8R03 - chains A and G of the 14 polymer chains in the assembly; structure by X-ray diffraction, 2.00 A resolution.

Chain A (and G):
Protein: ATP-dependent Clp protease proteolytic subunit
Source organism: Staphylococcus aureus
Notes: EC 3.4.21.92; chain G of this document is another copy of the same molecule, construct and numbering; everything in this record applies to it too
Reference sequence: Q2G036 (CLPP_STAA8); numbering as in UniProt (aligned over 2-195)
Amino-acid sequence (196 residues; each row starts with the number of its first residue; numbering starts at 0):
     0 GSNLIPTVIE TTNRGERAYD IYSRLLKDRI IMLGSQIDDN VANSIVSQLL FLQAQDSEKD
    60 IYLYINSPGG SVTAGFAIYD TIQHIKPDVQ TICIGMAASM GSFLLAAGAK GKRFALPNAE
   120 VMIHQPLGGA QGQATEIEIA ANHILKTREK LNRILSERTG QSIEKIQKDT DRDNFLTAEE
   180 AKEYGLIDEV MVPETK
Unresolved in the structure: 0-3, 7-17 (chain G: 0-3, 10-16, 195)
Construct notes: expression tag (0-1)
Covalently attached groups: Cystargolide A (bound) (VSZ) linked to S98
Ligand contacts: Cystargolide A (bound) (VSZ): P67, G68, G69, S70, V71, A97, M99, P125, L126, G127, G128, H142, I143, T146
What the authors report for this chain:
  - binding site for Cystargolide A (bound): G69, V71, S98, L126, I143, T146
  - catalytic residues: G69, S98, H123, D172
  - conformationally variable residues (side-chain flip): H123

Interface between chain A and chain G:
Residue-residue contacts (57; chain A residue first):
  P5(A) - D19(G)
  P5(A) - S22(G)
  P5(A) - Q47(G)
  T6(A) - D19(G)
  T6(A) - S22(G)  hydrogen bond (backbone-side chain)
  I20(A) - L25(G)  hydrophobic
  I20(A) - S46(G)
  I20(A) - Q47(G)
  I20(A) - F50(G)  hydrophobic
  Y21(A) - N39(G)
  Y21(A) - N42(G)
  Y21(A) - S43(G)  hydrogen bond (side chain-backbone)
  Y21(A) - S46(G)
  R23(A) - F50(G)
  R23(A) - Q54(G)
  L24(A) - S46(G)
  M31(A) - N42(G)
  M31(A) - V45(G)  hydrophobic
  M31(A) - S46(G)
  G33(A) - D38(G)
  G33(A) - N39(G)
  Y63(A) - L49(G)
  N65(A) - D38(G)  hydrogen bond
  N65(A) - A76(G)
  I93(A) - V45(G)  hydrophobic
  I93(A) - A76(G)
  G94(A) - T72(G)
  G94(A) - A76(G)
  L115(A) - D79(G)
  L115(A) - H83(G)
  P116(A) - D79(G)
  N117(A) - F75(G)
  N117(A) - Y78(G)
  N117(A) - D79(G)  hydrogen bond (backbone-side chain)
  N117(A) - K149(G)  hydrogen bond (backbone-side chain)
  N117(A) - I153(G)
  A118(A) - D79(G)  hydrogen bond (backbone-side chain)
  E119(A) - K149(G)  salt bridge
  R171(A) - Q132(G)
  R171(A) - T134(G)  hydrogen bond
  R171(A) - E135(G)
  R171(A) - I138(G)
  D172(A) - I138(G)
  F174(A) - H142(G)
  E179(A) - K145(G)  salt bridge
  M190(A) - H83(G)
  V191(A) - H83(G)
  P192(A) - Q82(G)
  P192(A) - H83(G)
  E193(A) - Q52(G)
  E193(A) - H83(G)  salt bridge
  E193(A) - K85(G)
  T194(A) - K85(G)
  K195(A) - I84(G)  hydrogen bond (side chain-backbone)
  K195(A) - K85(G)  hydrogen bond (side chain-backbone)
  K195(A) - P86(G)
  K195(A) - D87(G)
Other interface residues (no listed pair), chain A (32 interface residues in all): I4, D27, P67, M95, T176
Other interface residues (no listed pair), chain G (38 interface residues in all): A17, Y18, A53, A73, T80

Summary:
The interface between chain A and chain G involves 32 residues on one side and 38 on the other; the contacts
include 9 hydrogen bonds and 3 salt bridges. Polar contacts include E119(A)-K149(G), E179(A)-K145(G) and
E193(A)-H83(G). From the paper: catalytic residues G69(A), S98(A) and H123(A) among others; a binding site for
Cystargolide A (bound) at G69(A), V71(A) and S98(A) among others.
Chain A and chain G are both ATP-dependent Clp protease proteolytic subunit (Staphylococcus aureus); the
structure, Staphylococcus aureus ClpP in complex with the natural product beta-lactone inhibitor Cystargolide
A at 2.0 A ..., was determined by X-ray diffraction together with 8R04, 8R05, 8OLL and 8OLR from the same
study.
